PDB entry 1SHB | X-ray diffraction, 2.00 A resolution | chains A and B

Chain A:
Protein: V-src SH2 domain
From: Rous sarcoma virus
Notes: EC 2.7.1.112
UniProtKB: P00524 (SRC_RSVSA); residues 1-104 here correspond to UniProt positions 143-246 (UniProt number = residue number + 142)
Sequence (104 residues; each row starts with the number of its first residue):
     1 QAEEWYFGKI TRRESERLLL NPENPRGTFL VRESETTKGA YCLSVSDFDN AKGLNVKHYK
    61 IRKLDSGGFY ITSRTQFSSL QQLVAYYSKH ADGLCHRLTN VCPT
Unresolved in the structure: 1

Chain B:
Protein: Phosphopeptide B
From: Rous sarcoma virus
Sequence (5 residues; each row starts with the number of its first residue):
   201 YLRVA
Modified positions: Tyr-201 (o-phosphotyrosine; PTR)

Interface between chain A and chain B:
Contacting residue pairs - 16 pairs, chain A then chain B:
  Arg-12(A) / Tyr-201(B)
  Arg-32(A) / Tyr-201(B)
  Ser-34(A) / Tyr-201(B)
  Glu-35(A) / Tyr-201(B)
  Thr-36(A) / Tyr-201(B)
  Cys-42(A) / Tyr-201(B)
  Lys-57(A) / Leu-202(B)
  His-58(A) / Tyr-201(B)
  His-58(A) / Leu-202(B)  hydrogen bond (backbone-backbone)
  Tyr-59(A) / Tyr-201(B)
  Tyr-59(A) / Val-204(B)  hydrophobic
  Lys-60(A) / Tyr-201(B)
  Thr-72(A) / Val-204(B)
  Thr-72(A) / Ala-205(B)
  Arg-74(A) / Ala-205(B)
  Gly-93(A) / Val-204(B)
Also at the interface, not in a pair above, chain A (16 interface residues in all): Glu-33, Ile-71, Leu-94

Overview:
16 residues of chain A face 4 of chain B across their interface; the contacts include 1 hydrogen bond. The
hydrogen-bonded pair His-58(A)/Leu-202(B) is a backbone contact.
Chain A is V-src SH2 domain and chain B is Phosphopeptide B, both from Rous sarcoma virus; the structure,
Crystal structure of the phosphotyrosine recognition domain SH2 of V-src complexed with
tyrosine-phosphorylated peptides, was determined by X-ray diffraction (same publication as 1SHA).
